Entry 3VWK (X-ray diffraction, 2.94 A resolution); this record covers chains A and C of the 4 polymer chains in the assembly.

[Chain A]
Name: Antigen-presenting glycoprotein CD1d
Source organism: Homo sapiens
Reference sequence: P15813 (CD1D_HUMAN); residues 3-277 here correspond to UniProt positions 21-295 (UniProt number = residue number + 18)
Amino-acid sequence (284 residues; each row starts with the number of its first residue; numbering starts at 0):
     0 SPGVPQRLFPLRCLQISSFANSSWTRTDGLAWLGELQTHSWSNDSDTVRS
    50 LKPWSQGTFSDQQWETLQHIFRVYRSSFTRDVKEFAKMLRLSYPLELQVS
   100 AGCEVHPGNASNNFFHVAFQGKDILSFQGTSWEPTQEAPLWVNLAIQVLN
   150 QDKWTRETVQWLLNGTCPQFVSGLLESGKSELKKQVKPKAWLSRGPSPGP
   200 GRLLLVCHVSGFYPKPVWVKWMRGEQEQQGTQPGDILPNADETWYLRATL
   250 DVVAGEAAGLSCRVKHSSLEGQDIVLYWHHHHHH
Unresolved in the structure: 0-6, 106-110, 198-199, 222-229, 252-258, 278-283
Construct notes: expression tag (0-2, 278-283)
Cystine bridges: Cys102-Cys166, Cys206-Cys261
Covalently attached groups: N-acetylglucosamine (NAG) linked to Asn20, Asn42
Ligand contacts: 4GH (N-{(2S,3R)-1-[(4-deoxy-alpha-D-xylo-hexopyranosyl)oxy]-3-hydroxyoctadecan-2-yl}hexacosanamide): Cys12, Leu13, Gln14, Gly28, Leu29, Ala30, His38, Trp40, Val47, Trp63, Leu66, Ile69, Phe70, Val72, Tyr73, Ser76, Phe77, Asp80, Val81, Phe84, Leu90, Leu96, Val98, Ala100, Phe114, Val116, Leu124, Trp131, Trp140, Ala144, Leu148, Asp151, Trp153, Thr154, Thr157, Val158, Leu161, Leu162, Cys166, Phe169
Curated features (UniProtKB/Swiss-Prot):
  - binding site (a D-galactosylceramide): Asp80, Asp151 to Thr154
  - glycosylation (N-linked (GlcNAc...) asparagine): Asn20, Asn42, Asn108, Asn163
From the paper describing this entry:
  - binding site for 4GH: Trp153

[Chain C]
Name: NKT15 T cell receptor alpha-chain
Source organism: Homo sapiens
Amino-acid sequence (209 residues; row label = number of the first residue in the row; note: 3 numbers in that range are skipped by the numbering (no residue carries them; nothing is unmodelled there); numbers below 1 keep their minus sign (Met-1 is residue -1)):
    -1 MKNQVEQSPQSLIILEGKNCTLQCNYTVSPFSNLRWYKQDTGRGPVSLTI
    49 MTFSENTKSNGR
    62 YTATLDADTKQSSLHITASQLSDSASYICVVSDRGSTLG
   103 RLYFGRGTQLTVWPDIQNPDPAVYQLRDSKSSDKSVCLFTDFDSQTNVSQ
   153 SKDSDVYITDKCVLDMRSMDFKSNSAVAWSNKSDFACANAFNNSIIPEDT
   203 FFPSPESS
Unresolved in the structure: -1 to 1, 132-136, 154, 205-210
Cystine bridges: Cys22-Cys90, Cys139-Cys189
Ligand contacts: 4GH (N-{(2S,3R)-1-[(4-deoxy-alpha-D-xylo-hexopyranosyl)oxy]-3-hydroxyoctadecan-2-yl}hexacosanamide): Pro28, Phe29, Ser30, Phe51, Asp94, Arg95, Gly96

[Chain A / chain C interface]
Residue-residue contacts (18):
  Ser76(A) with Pro28(C); Arg95(C), hydrogen bond (backbone-side chain)
  Arg79(A) with Asp94(C), salt bridge; Arg95(C); Leu99(C); Gly100(C); Arg103(C); Tyr105(C)
  Asp80(A) with Arg95(C), salt bridge; Leu99(C)
  Phe84(A) with Leu99(C), hydrophobic
  Met87(A) with Leu99(C), hydrophobic
  Val147(A) with Leu99(C), hydrophobic
  Gln150(A) with Gly96(C); Ser97(C); Thr98(C), hydrogen bond
  Asp151(A) with Gly96(C)
  Trp153(A) with Phe51(C)
Other interface residues (no listed pair), chain A (11 interface residues in all): Val72, Glu83
From the paper, about this interface:
  - interface residues, chain A: Asp151(A) (proposed by the authors, not directly observed)

[Summary]
The chain A/chain C interface involves 11 residues from each chain; the contacts include 2 hydrogen bonds and
2 salt bridges. Among the polar pairs are Arg79(A)-Asp94(C), Asp80(A)-Arg95(C) and Ser76(A)-Arg95(C). Compound
4GH is bound between chain A and chain C. From the paper: a binding site for 4GH at Trp153(A); the interface
residue Asp151(A).
Here chain A is Antigen-presenting glycoprotein CD1d and chain C is NKT15 T cell receptor alpha-chain, both
from Homo sapiens. Entry 3VWK (Ternary crystal structure of the human NKT
TCR-CD1d-4'deoxy-alpha-galactosylceramide complex) was determined by X-ray diffraction, deposited together
with 3VWJ.
